PDB entry 5UFU | X-ray diffraction, 3.45 A resolution | chains A and B of the 3 polymer chains in the assembly

[Chain A]
Protein: 5'-AMP-activated protein kinase catalytic subunit alpha-1
Source organism: Rattus norvegicus
Notes: EC 2.7.11.1
UniProtKB: chimeric construct of P54645, Q5EG47: residues 0-469 from P54645 (AAPK1_RAT) positions 11-480 (UniProt number = residue number + 11); residues 525-548 from Q5EG47 positions 536-559 (UniProt number = residue number + 11)
Amino-acid sequence (503 residues; row label = number of the first residue in the row; note: 47 numbers in that range are skipped by the numbering (no residue carries them; nothing is unmodelled there); numbers below 1 keep their minus sign (Gly-1 is residue -1)):
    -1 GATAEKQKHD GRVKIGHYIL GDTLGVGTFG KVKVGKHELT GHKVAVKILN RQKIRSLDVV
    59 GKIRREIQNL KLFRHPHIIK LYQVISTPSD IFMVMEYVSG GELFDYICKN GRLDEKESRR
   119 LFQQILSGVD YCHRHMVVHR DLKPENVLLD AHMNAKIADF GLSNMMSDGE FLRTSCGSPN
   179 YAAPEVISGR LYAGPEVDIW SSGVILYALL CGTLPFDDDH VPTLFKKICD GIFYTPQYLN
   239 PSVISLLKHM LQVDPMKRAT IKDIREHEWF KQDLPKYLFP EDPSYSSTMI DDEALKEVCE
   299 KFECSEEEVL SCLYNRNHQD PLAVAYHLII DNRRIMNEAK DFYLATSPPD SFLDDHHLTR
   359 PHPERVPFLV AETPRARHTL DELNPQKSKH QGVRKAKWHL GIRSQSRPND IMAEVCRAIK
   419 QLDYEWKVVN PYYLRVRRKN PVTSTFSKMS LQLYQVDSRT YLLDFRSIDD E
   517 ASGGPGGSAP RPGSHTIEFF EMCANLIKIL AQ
Unresolved in the structure: -1 to 8, 280-393, 517-526
Differences from the reference sequence: expression tag (-1)
Modified residues: Thr172 (phosphothreonine; TPO)
Small-molecule neighbours:
  - 85V (1,4:3,6-dianhydro-2-O-(6-chloro-5-{4-[1-(hydroxymethyl)cyclopropyl]phenyl}-1H-benzimidazol-2-yl)-D-mannitol): Val11, Leu18, Gly19, Asp20, Phe27, Gly28, Lys29, Lys31, Ile46, Leu47, Asn48, Lys51, Asp88, Phe90
  - staurosporine (STU): Leu22, Gly23, Val24, Gly25, Val30, Ala43, Lys45, Ile77, Met93, Glu94, Tyr95, Val96, Ser97, Gly99, Glu100, Glu143, Asn144, Leu146, Ala156, Asp157
UniProt features mapped onto this chain:
  - active site: Asp139 (Proton acceptor)
  - binding site (ATP): Leu22 to Val30, Lys45
  - modified residue: Thr21 (Phosphothreonine), Thr172 (Phosphothreonine), Thr258 (Phosphothreonine), Thr344 (Phosphothreonine), Ser345 (Phosphoserine), Ser349 (Phosphoserine), Thr357 (Phosphothreonine), Thr371 (Phosphothreonine), Ser386 (Phosphoserine), Ser456 (Phosphoserine)

[Chain B]
Protein: 5'-AMP-activated protein kinase subunit beta-1
Source organism: Rattus norvegicus
UniProtKB: P80386 (AAKB1_RAT); residues 68-270 here = UniProt positions 68-270
Amino-acid sequence (204 residues; numbered 67 to 270; the number before each row is that of its first residue):
    67 MEVNEKAPAQ ARPTVFRWTG GGKEVYLSGS FNNWSKLPLT RDQNNFVAIL DLPEGEHQYK
   127 FFVDGQWTHD PSEPIVTSQL GTVNNIIQVK KTDFEVFDAL MVDSQKCSDV SELSSSPPGP
   187 YHQEPYISKP EERFKAPPIL PPHLLQVILN KDTGISCDPA LLPEPNHVML NHLYALSIKD
   247 GVMVLSATHR YKKKYVTTLL YKPI
Unresolved in the structure: 67-76, 174-200, 217-224
Differences from the reference sequence: initiating methionine (67); engineered mutation Asp108 (Ser in P80386)
Small-molecule neighbours: 85V (1,4:3,6-dianhydro-2-O-(6-chloro-5-{4-[1-(hydroxymethyl)cyclopropyl]phenyl}-1H-benzimidazol-2-yl)-D-mannitol): Val81, Arg83, Thr106, Arg107, Asp108, Asn111, Val113, Ile115
UniProt features mapped onto this chain:
  - modified residue: Ser96 (Phosphoserine), Ser101 (Phosphoserine), Thr148 (Phosphothreonine), Ser182 (Phosphoserine), Lys201 (N6-succinyllysine)
  - mutagenesis: Trp100 (W100G: Abolishes glycogen-binding; W100L: Partially inhibits glycogen-binding), Lys126 (K126Q: Abolishes glycogen-binding), Leu146 (L146A: Significantly reduces glycogen-binding), Asn150 (N150K: Abolishes glycogen-binding; N150Q: Significantly reduces glycogen-binding)

[How chain A and chain B interact]
Contacting residue pairs (126):
  Gly9(A) with Thr106(B)
  Val11(A) with Thr106(B); Val113(B); Ile115(B), hydrophobic
  Lys12(A) with Ile115(B)
  Ile13(A) with Pro79(B), hydrophobic
  Leu18(A) with Ile115(B), hydrophobic
  Thr21(A) with Asp108(B)
  Lys29(A) with Asp108(B), salt bridge
  Lys31(A) with Asp108(B), salt bridge
  Asn48(A) with Arg83(B)
  Arg49(A) with Asp159(B), salt bridge; Ala165(B), hydrogen bond (side chain-backbone); Val168(B); Asp169(B), salt bridge
  Gln50(A) with Glu139(B)
  Ile52(A) with Asp169(B)
  Arg53(A) with Asp169(B); Lys172(B), hydrogen bond (side chain-backbone); Cys173(B)
  Val58(A) with Leu166(B); Asp169(B); Ser170(B)
  Ile61(A) with Leu166(B), hydrophobic
  Arg62(A) with Phe163(B)
  Ile65(A) with Val162(B), hydrophobic; Phe163(B), hydrophobic; Leu166(B), hydrophobic
  Gln66(A) with Phe163(B)
  Val82(A) with Val162(B)
  Ile83(A) with Pro79(B), hydrophobic
  Ser84(A) with Asp159(B), hydrogen bond (side chain-backbone); Phe160(B); Val162(B); Ala165(B)
  Thr85(A) with Pro79(B); Val81(B); Asp159(B)
  Pro86(A) with Pro79(B); Thr80(B); Val155(B), hydrophobic; Asp159(B)
  Ser87(A) with Val81(B), hydrogen bond (side chain-backbone)
  Asp88(A) with Val81(B); Arg83(B), salt bridge
  Ile89(A) with Leu166(B), hydrophobic
  Phe90(A) with Val81(B), hydrophobic; Ile115(B), hydrophobic
  Met164(A) with His233(B)
  Ser165(A) with His233(B)
  Asp166(A) with His233(B); Leu236(B); Arg256(B), salt bridge
  Gly167(A) with His233(B), hydrogen bond (backbone-backbone); Val234(B); Leu236(B); His238(B), hydrogen bond (backbone-side chain)
  Glu168(A) with Val234(B)
  Phe169(A) with Pro207(B), hydrophobic; His209(B); Leu210(B), hydrophobic; Val234(B), hydrophobic
  Leu189(A) with Pro204(B), hydrophobic; Pro207(B), hydrophobic
  Ala191(A) with His209(B); Val234(B), hydrophobic
  Glu194(A) with His209(B), salt bridge
  Pro253(A) with Pro208(B), hydrophobic
  Met254(A) with Pro208(B), hydrophobic; His209(B)
  Ala394(A) with Asn216(B), hydrogen bond (backbone-side chain)
  Lys395(A) with Asn216(B); Leu242(B)
  Trp396(A) with Leu215(B); Asn216(B); Tyr240(B); Ala241(B); Leu242(B); Val250(B), hydrophobic; Ser252(B); Leu265(B), hydrophobic
  His397(A) with Tyr240(B); Ala241(B), hydrogen bond (backbone-backbone); Ser243(B)
  Leu398(A) with Leu206(B), hydrophobic; Leu210(B), hydrophobic; His238(B); Leu239(B); Tyr240(B)
  Gly399(A) with Leu239(B), hydrogen bond (backbone-backbone)
  Tyr430(A) with Lys201(B), hydrogen bond (side chain-backbone); Ala202(B); Pro203(B)
  Gln450(A) with Pro204(B)
  Leu451(A) with Pro204(B)
  Tyr452(A) with Pro204(B); Leu206(B), hydrophobic; Pro207(B)
  Gln453(A) with Pro203(B); Pro204(B), hydrogen bond (backbone-backbone); Ile205(B); Leu206(B), hydrogen bond (backbone-backbone)
  Tyr459(A) with Pro203(B), hydrophobic
  Asp462(A) with His238(B), salt bridge
  Phe463(A) with Asn237(B); His238(B); Leu239(B), hydrogen bond (backbone-backbone)
  Arg464(A) with Asn237(B); His238(B)
  Ser465(A) with Asn237(B), hydrogen bond (backbone-backbone); His255(B)
  Thr532(A) with His255(B); Thr264(B)
  Ile533(A) with Thr264(B); Leu266(B), hydrophobic
  Phe535(A) with Asn237(B); Leu239(B), hydrophobic
  Phe536(A) with Leu239(B), hydrophobic; Leu251(B); Ser252(B); Ala253(B), hydrophobic; Thr264(B); Leu266(B), hydrophobic
  Cys539(A) with Leu239(B), hydrophobic
  Ala540(A) with Leu251(B), hydrophobic
  Ile543(A) with Leu239(B), hydrophobic
Also at the interface, not in a pair above, chain A (68 interface residues in all): Met134, Tyr190, Pro406, Pro429, Val454, Leu460, His531
Also at the interface, not in a pair above, chain B (55 interface residues in all): Asn111, Glu161, Gln212

[In short]
Chain A and chain B form an interface of 68 and 55 residues respectively; the contacts include 14 hydrogen
bonds and 8 salt bridges. Among the polar pairs are Lys29(A)-Asp108(B), Lys31(A)-Asp108(B) and
Arg49(A)-Asp159(B). Compound 85V is bound between chain A and chain B.
Here chain A is 5'-AMP-activated protein kinase catalytic subunit alpha-1 and chain B is 5'-AMP-activated
protein kinase subunit beta-1, both from Rattus norvegicus. Entry 5UFU (Structure of AMPK bound to activator)
was determined by X-ray diffraction.
